Entry 7PAI (electron microscopy, 6.70 A resolution (low resolution: residue-level contacts below are approximate; hydrogen-bond / salt-bridge calls are withheld)); this record covers chains l and 3 of the 53 polymer chains in the assembly.

Chain l:
Protein: 50S ribosomal protein L16
From: Mycoplasma pneumoniae M129
Reference sequence: P41204 (RL16_MYCPN); residues 1-139 here = UniProt positions 1-139
Chain sequence (139 residues; numbered 1 to 139; the number before each row is that of its first residue):
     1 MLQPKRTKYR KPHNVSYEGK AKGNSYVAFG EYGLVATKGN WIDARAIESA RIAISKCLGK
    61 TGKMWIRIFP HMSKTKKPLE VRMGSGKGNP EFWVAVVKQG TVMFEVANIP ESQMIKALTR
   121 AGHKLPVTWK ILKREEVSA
Not modelled in the structure: 137-139

Chain 3:
Molecule: 23S ribosomal RNA
From: Mycoplasma pneumoniae M129
Sequence (2907 nucleotides; numbered 1 to 2907; the number before each row is that of its first residue):
     1 UACAAUAAGU UACUAAGGGC UUAUGGUGGA UGCCUUGGCA CUAAUAGGCG AUGAAGGACG
    61 UGUUAACCUG CGAUAAGCUU CGGGUAGGUG GUAAGAACCU CAGAUCCGGA GAUUUCCGAA
   121 UGGAGCAAUC CGGUAGUUGG AAACAGCUAU CAUUAAUUGA UGAAUAAAUA GUCAAUUAAA
   181 GCAAUACGUG GUGAAGUGAA ACAUCUCAGU AGCCACAGGA AAAGAAAACG AAUGUGAUUC
   241 CGUGUGUAGU GGCGAGCGAA AGCGGAACAG GCCAAACUUA UCAUUAGAUA GGGGUUGUAG
   301 GGCUUGCAAU GUGGACUUGA AAACGAUAGA AGAAGCUGUU GGAAAGCAGC GCGCAAAAGG
   361 GUGAUAGCCC CGUAUUUGAA AUUGUUUUCA UACCUAGCGA GAUCCCUGAG UAGCUCGGAA
   421 AACGUUAUUU UGAGUGAAUC UGCCCAGACC AUUGGGUAAG CCUAAAUACU AAUUAGUGAC
   481 CGAUAGCGAA ACAGUACCGU GAGGGAAAGG UGAAAAGAAC CCAGAGAUGG GAGUGAAAUA
   541 GAUUCUGAAA CCAUAUGCCU ACAACGUGUC AGAGCACAUU AAUGUGUGAU GGCGUGCGUU
   601 UUGAAGUAUG AGCCGGCGAG UUAUGAUAGC AAGCGUUAGU UAACCAGGAG AUGGGGAGCU
   661 GUAGCGAAAG CGAGUUUUAA AAGAGCGUUU GUUUGUUAUU AUAGACCCGA AACGGGUUGA
   721 GCUAGUCAUG AGCAGGUUGA AGGUUGAGUA ACAUCAACUG GAGGACCGAA CCGACUCUCG
   781 UUGAAACGAU AGCGGAUGAC UUGUGAUUAG GGGUGAAAUU CCAAUCGAAA UCCGUGAUAG
   841 CUGGUUCUCG UCGAAAUAGC UUUAAGGCUA GCGUGAGAUC ACAAAUAAGU GGAGGUAAAG
   901 CUACUGAAUG UAUGAUGGCG CCACCUAGGC GUACUGAAUA CAAUUAAACU CUGAAUGCCA
   961 UUUAUUUUAU UCUCGCAGUC AGACAGUGGG GGAUAAGCUU CAUUGUCAAG AGGGGAAGAG
  1021 CCCAGAUCAU UAAAUAAGGU CCCCAAAAUA UACUAAGUGG AAAAGGAUGU GAAAGUGCUA
  1081 AAACAGCAAG GAUGUUGGCU UAGAAGCAGC CAUCGUUUAA AGAGUGCGUA ACAGCUCACU
  1141 UGUCGAGUGU UUUUGCGCCG AAGAUGUAAC GGGGCUAAGU AUAUUACCGA AUUUAUGGAU
  1201 AAGAUUUAUA UCUUGUGGUA GACGAGCGUU GUAUUGGAGU UGAAGUCAAA GCGUGAGCAU
  1261 UGGUGGAUCC AAUACAAGUG AGAAUGCCGG CAUGAGUAAC GCUUGGGAGU GAGAAUCUCC
  1321 CAAACCGAUU GACUAAGGUU UCCUGGACCA GGGUCGUCCU UCCAGGGUUA GUCUGGACCU
  1381 AAGCUGAGGC UGAAAAGCGU AGGCGAUGGA CAACAGGUUA AUAUUCCUGU ACUUACAGUU
  1441 AGACUGAUGG AGUGACAAAG AAGGUUUUCC ACCCCCAUAA UUGGAUUUGG GGAUAAAUCA
  1501 UAAGGUGGUA CAAUAGGCAA AUCCGUUGUG CAUAACAUUG AGUGAUGAUG UCGAGUGAAU
  1561 GAGUGAUCAA GUAGCGAAGG UGGUAUUAAU CAUGCUUUCA AGAAAAGCUU CUAGGGUUAA
  1621 UCUAGCUGUA ACCAGUACCG AGAACGAACA CACGUAGUCA AGGAGAGGAU CCUAAGGUUA
  1681 GCGAGUGAAC UAUAGCCAAG GAACUCUGCA AAUUAACCCC GUAAGUUAGC GAGAAGGGGU
  1741 GCUUAUGUAA AAGUAAGCCG CAGUGAAGAA CGAGGGGGGA CUGUUUAACU AAAACACAAC
  1801 UCUAUGCCAA ACCGUAAGGU GAUGUAUAUG GGGUGACACC UGCCCAGUGC UGGAAGGUUA
  1861 AAGAAGGAGG UUAGCGCAAG CGAAGCUUUU AACUGAAGCC CCAGUGAACG GCGGCCGUAA
  1921 CUAUAACGGU CCUAAGGUAG CGAAAUUCCU AGUCGGGUAA AUUCCGUCCC GCUUGAAUGG
  1981 UGUAACCAUC UCUUGACUGU CUCGGCUAUA GACUCGGUGA AAUCCAGGUA CGGGUGAAGA
  2041 CACCCGUUAG GCGCAACGGG ACGGAAAGAC CCCGUGAAGC UUUACUGUAG CUUAAUAUUG
  2101 AUCAGGACAU UAUCAUGUAG AGAAUAGGUA GGAGCAAUCG AUGCAAGUUC GCUAGGACUU
  2161 GUUGAUGCGA AAGGUGGAAU ACUACCCUUG GUUGUGUGCU GUUCUAAUUG GUAACUGUUA
  2221 UCCAGUUUCA AGACAGUGUU AGGUGGGCAG UUUGACUGGG GCGGUCGCCU CCUAAAAGGU
  2281 AACGGAGGCG UACAAAGGUA CCUUCAGUAC GGUUGGAAAU CGUAUGUAGA GUGUAAUGGU
  2341 GUAAGGGUGC UUGACUGUGA GACAUACAGG UCGAACAGGU GAGAAAUCAG GUCAUAGUGA
  2401 UCCGGUGGUC CAGUAUGGAA UGGCCAUCGC UCAACGGAUA AAAGCUACUC CGGGGAUAAC
  2461 AGGCUGAUAC UGCCCAAGAG UUCAUAUCGA CGGCAGUGUU UGGCACCUCG AUGUCGACUC
  2521 AUCUCAUCCU CGAGCUGAAG CAGGUUCGAA GGGUUCGGCU GUUCGCCGAU UAAAGAGAUA
  2581 CGUGAGUUGG GUUCAAACCG UCGUGAGACA GGUUGGUCCC UAUCUAUUGU GCCCGUAGGA
  2641 AGAUUGAAGA GUGUUGCUUC UAGUACGAGA GGACCGAAGC GAGGACACCU CUUAUGCUCC
  2701 AGUUGUAGCG CCAGCUGCAC CGCUGGGUAG UAACGUGUCU AUUAGAUAAA CGCUGAAAGC
  2761 AUCUAAGUGU GAAACUAUCU CAAAGAUUAA UCUUCCCAUU UCGCAAGAAA GUAAGAGCCG
  2821 UCAAAGACGA UGACGUUGAU AGGUUACAGG UGUAAGCAUA GUGAUAUGUU GAGCUGAGUA
  2881 AUACUAAUUG CUCGAGGACU UAUUGGA
Not modelled in the structure: 1-7, 923-927, 1560-1569, 2901-2907

Interface between chain l and chain 3:
Contacting residue pairs (89):
  Pro-4(l) / A907(3)
  Pro-4(l) / A908(3)
  Lys-5(l) / A907(3)
  Lys-5(l) / A908(3)
  Arg-6(l) / A907(3)
  Tyr-9(l) / A948(3)
  Tyr-9(l) / C949(3)
  Lys-11(l) / A947(3)
  Lys-11(l) / A948(3)
  Lys-11(l) / G2285(3)
  Lys-11(l) / A2286(3)
  Pro-12(l) / A947(3)
  Pro-12(l) / A948(3)
  His-13(l) / A947(3)
  His-13(l) / G990(3)
  His-13(l) / G991(3)
  His-13(l) / U2273(3)
  Asn-14(l) / U994(3)
  Val-15(l) / U994(3)
  Ser-16(l) / U994(3)
  Tyr-17(l) / U994(3)
  Glu-18(l) / G988(3)
  Glu-18(l) / G989(3)
  Lys-20(l) / A899(3)
  Ala-21(l) / A899(3)
  Lys-22(l) / A899(3)
  Lys-22(l) / G900(3)
  Lys-22(l) / U945(3)
  Gly-23(l) / U944(3)
  Gly-23(l) / U945(3)
  Asn-24(l) / A943(3)
  Asn-24(l) / U944(3)
  Tyr-26(l) / A943(3)
  Ala-28(l) / A942(3)
  Phe-29(l) / A942(3)
  Phe-29(l) / A943(3)
  Trp-41(l) / U994(3)
  Asp-43(l) / G2493(3)
  Arg-45(l) / G2492(3)
  Arg-45(l) / G2493(3)
  Ser-49(l) / C2491(3)
  Ser-49(l) / G2492(3)
  Ile-52(l) / C2491(3)
  Lys-56(l) / A2477(3)
  Lys-63(l) / U911(3)
  Trp-65(l) / G910(3)
  Arg-67(l) / A943(3)
  Arg-67(l) / U944(3)
  Phe-69(l) / A908(3)
  His-71(l) / U945(3)
  His-71(l) / A946(3)
  Lys-74(l) / A993(3)
  Lys-74(l) / U994(3)
  Thr-75(l) / G992(3)
  Thr-75(l) / A993(3)
  Lys-76(l) / A993(3)
  Lys-77(l) / A993(3)
  Val-81(l) / G2503(3)
  Arg-82(l) / G2258(3)
  Arg-82(l) / G2259(3)
  Arg-82(l) / G2260(3)
  Arg-82(l) / C2504(3)
  Met-83(l) / G991(3)
  Met-83(l) / G2258(3)
  Gly-84(l) / G2258(3)
  Gly-84(l) / G2284(3)
  Ser-85(l) / C2283(3)
  Ser-85(l) / G2284(3)
  Gly-86(l) / C2283(3)
  Gly-86(l) / G2284(3)
  Gly-86(l) / G2285(3)
  Lys-87(l) / G991(3)
  Lys-87(l) / G992(3)
  Lys-87(l) / G2284(3)
  Lys-87(l) / G2285(3)
  Arg-120(l) / C2475(3)
  Arg-120(l) / A2476(3)
  Arg-120(l) / A2477(3)
  His-123(l) / G1065(3)
  His-123(l) / G1066(3)
  His-123(l) / C2475(3)
  Lys-124(l) / C2475(3)
  Lys-124(l) / C2491(3)
  Lys-124(l) / G2492(3)
  Lys-124(l) / G2493(3)
  Pro-126(l) / G2493(3)
  Thr-128(l) / G1065(3)
  Trp-129(l) / G1065(3)
  Trp-129(l) / G1066(3)
Also at the interface, not in a pair above, chain l (52 interface residues in all): Gln-3, Ser-25, Ala-46, Leu-79
Also at the interface, not in a pair above, chain 3 (44 interface residues in all): A898, U999, U2257, A2467, C2494

Summary:
Chain l and chain 3 form an interface of 52 and 44 residues respectively.
Here chain l is 50S ribosomal protein L16 and chain 3 is 23S ribosomal RNA, both from Mycoplasma pneumoniae
M129. Entry 7PAI (70S ribosome with P-site tRNA in Mycoplasma pneumoniae cells) was determined by electron
microscopy, deposited together with 7OOC, 7OOD, 7P6Z, 7PAH, 7PAJ, 7PAK and 23 further entries.
